Entry 7SFE (X-ray diffraction, 2.55 A resolution); this record covers chains A and C of the 3 polymer chains in the assembly.

== Chain A ==
Molecule: DNA (cytosine-5)-methyltransferase 1
Source organism: Homo sapiens
Notes: EC 2.1.1.37
Reference sequence: P26358 (DNMT1_HUMAN), isoform P26358-3; residues 729-1600 here correspond to UniProt positions 393-1264 (UniProt number = residue number - 336)
Sequence (874 residues; numbered 727 to 1600; the number before each row is that of its first residue):
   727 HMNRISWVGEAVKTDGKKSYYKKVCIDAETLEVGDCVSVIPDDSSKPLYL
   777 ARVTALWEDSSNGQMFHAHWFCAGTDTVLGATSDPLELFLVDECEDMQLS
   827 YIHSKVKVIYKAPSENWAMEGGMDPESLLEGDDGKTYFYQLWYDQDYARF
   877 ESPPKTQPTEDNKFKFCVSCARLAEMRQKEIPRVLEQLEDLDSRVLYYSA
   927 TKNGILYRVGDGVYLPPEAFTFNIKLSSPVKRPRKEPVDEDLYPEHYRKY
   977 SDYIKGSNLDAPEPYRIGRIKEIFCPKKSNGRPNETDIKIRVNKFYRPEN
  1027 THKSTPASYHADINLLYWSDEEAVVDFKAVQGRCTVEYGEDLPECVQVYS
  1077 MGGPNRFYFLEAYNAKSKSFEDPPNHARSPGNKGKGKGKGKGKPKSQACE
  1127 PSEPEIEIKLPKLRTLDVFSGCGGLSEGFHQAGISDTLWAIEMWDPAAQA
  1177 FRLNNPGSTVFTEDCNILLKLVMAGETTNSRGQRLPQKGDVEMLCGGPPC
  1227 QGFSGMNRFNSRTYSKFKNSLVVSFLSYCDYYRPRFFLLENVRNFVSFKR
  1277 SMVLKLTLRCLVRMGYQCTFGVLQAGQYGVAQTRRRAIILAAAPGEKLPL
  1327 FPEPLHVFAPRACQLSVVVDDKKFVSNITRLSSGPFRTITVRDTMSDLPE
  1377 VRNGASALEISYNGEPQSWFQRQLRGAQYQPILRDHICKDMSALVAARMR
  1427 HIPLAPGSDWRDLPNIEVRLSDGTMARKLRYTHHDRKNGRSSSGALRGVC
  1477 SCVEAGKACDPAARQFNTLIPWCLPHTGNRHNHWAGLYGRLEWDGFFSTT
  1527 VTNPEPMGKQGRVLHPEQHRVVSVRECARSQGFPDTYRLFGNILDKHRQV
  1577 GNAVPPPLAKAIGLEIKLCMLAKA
Not modelled in the structure: 727-729, 1106-1134
Construct notes: expression tag (727-728)
Bound ions: Zn2+ site 1: His793, Cys820, Cys893, Cys896; Zn2+ site 2: Cys1476, Cys1478, Cys1485, His1502
Residues lining bound ligands: 96I ((2R)-2-{[6-(4-aminopiperidin-1-yl)-3,5-dicyano-4-ethylpyridin-2-yl]amino}-2-phenylacetamide): His1507, Trp1510, Lys1535
What the authors report for this chain:
  - binding site for 96I: His1507, Lys1535

== Chain C ==
Molecule: 12-nt DNA strand
Sequence (12 nucleotides; numbered 1 to 12; the number before each row is that of its first residue):
     1 GAGGCCGCCTGC
Modified positions: 5CM (5-methyl-2'-deoxy-cytidine-5'-monophosphate) at position 6

== How chain A and chain C interact ==
Contacting residue pairs - 19 pairs, chain A then chain C:
  Ser1418(A) - DG3(C)  hydrogen bond to the phosphate
  Leu1420(A) - DG4(C)  phosphate contact
  Arg1424(A) - DG4(C)  salt bridge to the phosphate
  Arg1490(A) - DG4(C)  hydrogen bond to the phosphate
  Arg1490(A) - DC5(C)  salt bridge to the phosphate
  Trp1498(A) - DC5(C)  phosphate contact
  Cys1499(A) - DC5(C)  hydrogen bond to the phosphate
  Cys1499(A) - 5CM_6(C)  phosphate contact
  Leu1500(A) - 5CM_6(C)  base contact
  His1502(A) - 5CM_6(C)  salt bridge to the phosphate
  Thr1503(A) - 5CM_6(C)  phosphate contact
  Arg1506(A) - DG7(C)  salt bridge to the phosphate
  His1507(A) - 5CM_6(C)  sugar contact
  His1507(A) - DG7(C)  salt bridge to the phosphate
  Trp1510(A) - 5CM_6(C)  base contact
  Met1533(A) - DG4(C)  phosphate contact
  Met1533(A) - DC5(C)  base contact
  Met1533(A) - 5CM_6(C)  hydrogen bond to the base
  Leu1570(A) - DA2(C)  phosphate contact
Also at the interface, not in a pair above, chain A (19 interface residues in all): Met1232, Asp1416, Met1417, Val1421, Gly1534
Also at the interface, not in a pair above, chain C (8 interface residues in all): DC9, DT10

== Summary ==
The interface between chain A and chain C involves 19 residues on one side and 8 on the other, with 4 hydrogen
bonds and 5 salt bridges. Among the polar pairs are Met1533(A)-5CM_6(C), Ser1418(A)-DG3(C) and
Arg1490(A)-DG4(C). Ligands of chain A: compound 96I. From the paper: a binding site for 96I at His1507(A) and
Lys1535(A).
Chain A is DNA (cytosine-5)-methyltransferase 1 (Homo sapiens) and chain C is a 12-nt DNA strand; the
structure, Human DNMT1(729-1600) Bound to Zebularine-Containing 12mer dsDNA and Inhibitor GSK3830334A, was
determined by X-ray diffraction together with 7SFC, 7SFD, 7SFF and 7SFG from the same study.
